8CLI - chains B and C of the 5 polymer chains in the assembly; structure by electron microscopy, 3.20 A resolution.

[Chain B]
Molecule: General transcription factor 3C polypeptide 4
Source organism: Homo sapiens
Notes: EC 2.3.1.48
Reference sequence: Q9UKN8 (TF3C4_HUMAN); residues 1-822 here = UniProt positions 1-822
Chain sequence (822 residues; row label = number of the first residue in the row):
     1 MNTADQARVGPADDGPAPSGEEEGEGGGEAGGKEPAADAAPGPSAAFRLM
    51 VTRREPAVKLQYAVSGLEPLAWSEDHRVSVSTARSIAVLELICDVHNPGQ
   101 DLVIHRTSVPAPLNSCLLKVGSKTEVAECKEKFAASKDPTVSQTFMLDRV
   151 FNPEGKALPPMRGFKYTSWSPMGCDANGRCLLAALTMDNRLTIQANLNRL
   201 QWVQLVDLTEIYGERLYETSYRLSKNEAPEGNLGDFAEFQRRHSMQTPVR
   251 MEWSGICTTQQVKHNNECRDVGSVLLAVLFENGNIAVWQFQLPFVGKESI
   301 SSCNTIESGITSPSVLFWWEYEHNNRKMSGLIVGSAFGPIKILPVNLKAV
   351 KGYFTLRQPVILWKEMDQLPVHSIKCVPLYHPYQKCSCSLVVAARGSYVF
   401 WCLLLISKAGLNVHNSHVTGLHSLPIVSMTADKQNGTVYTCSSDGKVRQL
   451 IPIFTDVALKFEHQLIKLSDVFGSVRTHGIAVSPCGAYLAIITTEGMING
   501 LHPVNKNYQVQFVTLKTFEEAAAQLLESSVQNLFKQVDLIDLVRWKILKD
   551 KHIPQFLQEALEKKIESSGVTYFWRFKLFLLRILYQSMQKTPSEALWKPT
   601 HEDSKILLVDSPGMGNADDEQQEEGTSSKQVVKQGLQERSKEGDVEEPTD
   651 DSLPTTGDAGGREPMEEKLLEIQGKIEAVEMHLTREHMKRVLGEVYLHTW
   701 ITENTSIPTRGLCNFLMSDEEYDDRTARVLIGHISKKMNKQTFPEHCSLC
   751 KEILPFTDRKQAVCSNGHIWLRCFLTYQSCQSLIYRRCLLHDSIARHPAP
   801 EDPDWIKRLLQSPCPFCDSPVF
Unresolved in the structure: 1-49, 259-270, 591-662
Bound ions: Zn2+ site 1: Cys747, Cys750, Cys764, His768; Zn2+ site 2: Cys788, Asp792, Ser793, Cys814, Cys817

[Chain C]
Molecule: General transcription factor 3C polypeptide 2
Source organism: Homo sapiens
Reference sequence: Q8WUA4 (TF3C2_HUMAN); residue numbers follow UniProt; this construct covers 1-911
Chain sequence (925 residues; numbered -13 to 911; the number before each row is that of its first residue; numbers below 1 keep their minus sign (Met-13 is residue -13)):
   -13 MHHHHHHENLYFQGMDTCGVGYVALGEAGPVGNMTVVDSPGQEVLNQLDV
    37 KTSSEMTSAEASVEMSLPTPLPGFEDSPDQRRLPPEQESLSRLEQPDLSS
    87 EMSKVSKPRASKPGRKRGGRTRKGPKRPQQPNPPSAPLVPGLLDQSNPLS
   137 TPMPKKRGRKSKAELLLLKLSKDLDRPESQSPKRPPEDFETPSGERPRRR
   187 AAQVALLYLQELAEELSTALPAPVSCPEGPKVSSPTKPKKIRQPAACPGG
   237 EEVDGAPRDEDFFLQVEAEDVEESEGPSESSSEPEPVVPRSTPRGSTSGK
   287 QKPHCRGMAPNGLPNHIMAPVWKCLHLTKDFREQKHSYWEFAEWIPLAWK
   337 WHLLSELEAAPYLPQEEKSPLFSVQREGLPEDGTLYRINRFSSITAHPER
   387 WDVSFFTGGPLWALDWCPVPEGAGASQYVALFSSPDMNETHPLSQLHSGP
   437 GLLQLWGLGTLQQESCPGNRAHFVYGIACDNGCIWDLKFCPSGAWELPGT
   487 PRKAPLLPRLGLLALACSDGKVLLFSLPHPEALLAQQPPDAVKPAIYKVQ
   537 CVATLQVGSMQATDPSECGQCLSLAWMPTRPHQHLAAGYYNGMVVFWNLP
   587 TNSPLQRIRLSDGSLKLYPFQCFLAHDQAVRTLQWCKANSHFLVSAGSDR
   637 KIKFWDLRRPYEPINSIKRFLSTELAWLLPYNGVTVAQDNCYASYGLCGI
   687 HYIDAGYLGFKAYFTAPRKGTVWSLSGSDWLGTIAAGDISGELIAAILPD
   737 MALNPINVKRPVERRFPIYKADLIPYQDSPEGPDHSSASSGVPNPPKART
   787 YTETVNHHYLLFQDTDLGSFHDLLRREPMLRMQEGEGHSQLCLDRLQLEA
   837 IHKVRFSPNLDSYGWLVSGGQSGLVRIHFVRGLASPLGHRMQLESRAHFN
   887 AMFQPSSPTRRPGFSPTSHRLLPTP
Unresolved in the structure: -13 to 289, 763-784, 891-911
Sequence notes: initiating methionine (-13); expression tag (-12 to 0)

[How chain B and chain C interact]
Pairs across the interface (78; chain B residue first):
  Leu67(B) - Tyr647(C)  hydrophobic
  Ala134(B) - Tyr693(C)  hydrophobic
  Pro139(B) - Ala624(C)
  Thr140(B) - Lys321(C)
  Thr140(B) - Ala624(C)  hydrogen bond (side chain-backbone)
  Gln143(B) - Cys622(C)
  Gln143(B) - Ala624(C)
  Gln143(B) - Leu665(C)  hydrogen bond (side chain-backbone)
  Gln143(B) - Pro666(C)
  Gln143(B) - Asn668(C)
  Thr144(B) - Asn625(C)  hydrogen bond
  Phe145(B) - Tyr693(C)
  Met146(B) - Asn668(C)
  Met146(B) - Tyr693(C)  hydrophobic
  Met146(B) - Leu694(C)  hydrophobic
  Leu147(B) - Phe628(C)  hydrophobic
  Leu147(B) - Ile650(C)
  Leu147(B) - Asn668(C)
  Leu147(B) - Ala691(C)  hydrophobic
  Asp148(B) - Phe628(C)
  Asp148(B) - Arg644(C)  salt bridge
  Asp148(B) - Arg645(C)  salt bridge
  Arg149(B) - Ile650(C)  hydrogen bond (side chain-backbone)
  Val150(B) - Arg645(C)
  Asn152(B) - Tyr693(C)
  Lys156(B) - Tyr693(C)  hydrogen bond (side chain-backbone)
  Lys156(B) - Leu694(C)
  Ala157(B) - Asn651(C)  hydrogen bond (backbone-side chain)
  Ala157(B) - Gly692(C)
  Ala157(B) - Gly695(C)
  Leu158(B) - Ala691(C)
  Leu158(B) - Gly692(C)
  Pro159(B) - Asn651(C)
  Met161(B) - Glu648(C)
  Met161(B) - Pro649(C)
  Lys165(B) - Tyr647(C)
  Met187(B) - Tyr647(C)  hydrophobic
  Met187(B) - Glu648(C)
  Glu281(B) - Arg645(C)  salt bridge
  Asp367(B) - Ser589(C)
  Asp367(B) - Gln592(C)  hydrogen bond (backbone-side chain)
  Gln368(B) - His570(C)
  Gln368(B) - Asn584(C)  hydrogen bond
  Gln368(B) - Phe606(C)
  Leu369(B) - Leu591(C)  hydrophobic
  Leu369(B) - Gln592(C)
  Leu369(B) - Phe606(C)  hydrophobic
  Pro370(B) - Phe606(C)
  Arg395(B) - Leu591(C)
  Ser397(B) - Ser545(C)  hydrogen bond
  Tyr398(B) - Ser545(C)
  Tyr398(B) - Met546(C)  hydrogen bond (side chain-backbone)
  Tyr398(B) - Leu591(C)  hydrogen bond (side chain-backbone)
  His417(B) - Leu591(C)
  Thr419(B) - Met546(C)
  Gly420(B) - Met546(C)  hydrogen bond (backbone-backbone)
  Gly420(B) - Gln547(C)
  Gly420(B) - Ala548(C)
  His422(B) - Ser545(C)  hydrogen bond (backbone-side chain)
  His422(B) - Ala548(C)
  Ser423(B) - Val543(C)
  Ser423(B) - Gly544(C)
  Ser423(B) - Ser545(C)
  Ser423(B) - Ala548(C)
  Ser423(B) - Asp550(C)  hydrogen bond (side chain-backbone)
  Leu424(B) - Val543(C)  hydrophobic
  Leu424(B) - Met579(C)  hydrophobic
  Pro425(B) - Cys608(C)
  Lys446(B) - Asp550(C)  salt bridge
  Met497(B) - Tyr576(C)  hydrophobic
  Gly500(B) - Ser430(C)
  Gly500(B) - Tyr576(C)  hydrogen bond (backbone-side chain)
  His502(B) - Tyr576(C)  hydrogen bond (side chain-backbone)
  His502(B) - Asn577(C)
  His502(B) - Asp613(C)  hydrogen bond (side chain-backbone)
  His502(B) - Gln614(C)
  His502(B) - Ala615(C)
  Lys506(B) - Asp613(C)  salt bridge
Interface residues without a listed pair, chain B (47 interface residues in all): Gly66, Lys130, Lys137, Ser443, Asp444, Arg476, Leu501
Interface residues without a listed pair, chain C (49 interface residues in all): Leu313, Ser552, Cys554, Pro605, Gln607, Leu610, Trp663, Tyr667

[Summary]
Chain B and chain C form an interface of 47 and 49 residues respectively; the contacts include 17 hydrogen
bonds and 5 salt bridges. Polar pairs include Asp148(B)-Arg644(C), Asp148(B)-Arg645(C) and
Glu281(B)-Arg645(C). The Zn2+ site 1 is built by Cys747(B), Cys750(B), Cys764(B) and His768(B).
Here chain B is General transcription factor 3C polypeptide 4 and chain C is General transcription factor 3C
polypeptide 2, both from Homo sapiens. Entry 8CLI (TFIIIC TauB-DNA monomer) was determined by electron
microscopy (same publication as 8CLJ, 8CLK and 8CLL).
